Entry 8TX3 (electron microscopy, 2.99 A resolution); this record covers chains D and I of the 12 polymer chains in the assembly.

== Chain D (and I) ==
Molecule: Hemagglutinin
Source organism: Influenza A virus (A/Victoria/361/2011(H3N2))
Notes: chain I of this document is another copy of the same molecule, construct and numbering; everything in this record applies to it too
UniProt: L0HR89 (L0HR89_9INFA); residues 1-176 here correspond to UniProt positions 346-521 (UniProt number = residue number + 345)
Amino-acid sequence (222 residues; row label = number of the first residue in the row):
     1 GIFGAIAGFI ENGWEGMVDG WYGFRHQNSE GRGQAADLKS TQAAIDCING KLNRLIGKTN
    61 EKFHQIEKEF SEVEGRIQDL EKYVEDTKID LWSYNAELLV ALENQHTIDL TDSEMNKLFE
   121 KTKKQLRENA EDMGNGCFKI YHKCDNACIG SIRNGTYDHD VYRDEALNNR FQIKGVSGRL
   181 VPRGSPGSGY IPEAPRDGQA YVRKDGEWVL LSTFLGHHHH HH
Not modelled in the structure: 174-222
Cystine bridges: Cys144-Cys148
Covalently attached groups: N-acetylglucosamine (NAG) linked to Asn154
Sequence notes: conflict Cys47 (Gln392 in L0HR89); expression tag (177-222)

== Chain D / chain I interface ==
Pairs across the interface (47; chain D residue first):
  Phe3(D) with Ile2(I), hydrophobic
  Lys62(D) with Asp90(I), salt bridge
  His64(D) with Asp79(I), salt bridge
  Gln65(D) with Tyr83(I)
  Ile66(D) with Asp79(I); Leu80(I), hydrophobic; Tyr83(I), hydrophobic
  Lys68(D) with Tyr83(I)
  Phe70(D) with Arg76(I)
  Glu74(D) with Arg76(I), salt bridge
  Ile77(D) with Arg76(I); Ile77(I), hydrophobic
  Gln78(D) with Arg76(I)
  Leu80(D) with Leu80(I), hydrophobic
  Glu81(D) with Arg76(I), salt bridge; Leu80(I)
  Val84(D) with Tyr83(I), hydrophobic; Val84(I), hydrophobic
  Glu85(D) with Tyr83(I), hydrogen bond
  Lys88(D) with Tyr83(I); Thr87(I)
  Leu91(D) with Leu91(I), hydrophobic
  Trp92(D) with Leu91(I); Tyr94(I), hydrophobic
  Asn95(D) with Leu91(I); Tyr94(I)
  Leu99(D) with Tyr94(I); Leu98(I), hydrophobic
  Leu102(D) with Leu102(I), hydrophobic
  His106(D) with Gln105(I)
  Ser113(D) with Ile2(I), hydrogen bond (side chain-backbone)
  Lys117(D) with Gly1(I); Ile2(I); Gly4(I)
  Lys124(D) with Asp132(I)
  Arg127(D) with Glu131(I), salt bridge; Asp132(I), hydrogen bond (side chain-backbone); Met133(I)
  Glu128(D) with Glu131(I); Arg170(I), salt bridge
  Arg163(D) with Glu131(I), salt bridge; Tyr141(I); Asn169(I)
  Asp164(D) with Phe171(I); Gln172(I); Ile173(I)
  Phe171(D) with Arg170(I)
Interface residues without a listed pair, chain D (30 interface residues in all): Leu167
Interface residues without a listed pair, chain I (32 interface residues in all): Phe3, Phe9, Asn95, Asp109, Phe119, Gly134, Asn168

== In short ==
The interface between chain D and chain I involves 30 residues on one side and 32 on the other; the contacts
include 3 hydrogen bonds and 7 salt bridges. Among the polar pairs are Lys62(D)-Asp90(I), His64(D)-Asp79(I)
and Glu74(D)-Arg76(I). N-acetylglucosamine is covalently linked to Asn154(D).
Chain D and chain I are both Hemagglutinin (Influenza A virus (A/Victoria/361/2011(H3N2))); the structure, Fab
3864-6 in complex with influenza HA H3-VIC11, was determined by electron microscopy together with 9E69, 9EI9
and 8TXU from the same study.
